PDB entry 6OKP | electron microscopy, 3.28 A resolution | chains D and M of the 14 polymer chains in the assembly

# Chain D
Molecule: Envelope glycoprotein gp120
From: Human immunodeficiency virus 1
Reference sequence: B3UES2 (B3UES2_9HIV1); the construct lacks a stretch of the UniProt sequence and is renumbered around it, so the offset changes along the chain: 31-139 = UniProt 29-137; 152-185 = UniProt 154-187; 187-309 = UniProt 196-318; 312-321 = UniProt 319-328; 3 more segments
Sequence (516 residues; each row starts with the number of its first residue; note: 19 numbers in that range are skipped by the numbering (no residue carries them; nothing is unmodelled there); a row labelled like 139A-139P holds insertion residues (139A, then the next letters in order); numbers below 1 keep their minus sign (Met-4 is residue -4)):
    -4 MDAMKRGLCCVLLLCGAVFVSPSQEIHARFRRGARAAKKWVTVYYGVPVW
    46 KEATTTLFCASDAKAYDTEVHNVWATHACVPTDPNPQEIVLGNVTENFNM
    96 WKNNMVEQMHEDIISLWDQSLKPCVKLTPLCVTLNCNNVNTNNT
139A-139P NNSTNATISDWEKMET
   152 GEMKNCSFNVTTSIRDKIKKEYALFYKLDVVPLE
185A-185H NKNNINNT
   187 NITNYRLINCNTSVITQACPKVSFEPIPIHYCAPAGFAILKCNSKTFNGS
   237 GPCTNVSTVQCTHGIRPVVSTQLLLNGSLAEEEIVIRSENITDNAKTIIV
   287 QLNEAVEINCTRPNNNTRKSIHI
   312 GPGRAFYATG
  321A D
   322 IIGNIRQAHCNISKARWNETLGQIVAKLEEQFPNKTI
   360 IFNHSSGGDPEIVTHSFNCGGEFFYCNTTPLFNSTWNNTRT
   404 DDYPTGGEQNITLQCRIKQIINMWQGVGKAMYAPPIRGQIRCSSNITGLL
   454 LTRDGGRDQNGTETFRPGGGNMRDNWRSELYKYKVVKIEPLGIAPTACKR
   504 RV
Disordered / not traced: -4 to 31, 139A-139P, 185A-185H
Sequence notes: expression tag (-4 to 30); conflict Cys501 (Ala505 in B3UES2)
Cystine bridges: Cys54-Cys74, Cys119-Cys205, Cys126-Cys196, Cys296-Cys331, Cys378-Cys445
Covalently attached groups: N-acetylglucosamine (NAG) linked to Asn88, Asn156, Asn160, Asn197, Asn234, Asn241, Asn276, Asn301, Asn332, Asn339, Asn355, Asn362, Asn386, Asn396, Asn413; glycan linked to Asn262, Asn295, Asn392, Asn448
Reported in the primary citation:
  - post-translational modification sites: Asn262, Asn295, Asn332, Asn448

# Chain M
Molecule: SF12 Heavy Chain
From: Homo sapiens
Reference sequence: S6B291 (S6B291_HUMAN); residues 103-220 here correspond to UniProt positions 126-243 (UniProt number = residue number + 23)
Sequence (241 residues; each row starts with the number of its first residue; a row labelled like 82A-82C holds insertion residues (82A, then the next letters in order)):
     1 QVQLQESGPGLVKPSETLSVTCRVSGGSLDLYYWSWIRQPPGKGLQWIGF
    51 VY
   52A F
    53 DGSYGDYDPSLRSRVTISADMSKNQISLRL
82A-82C KSV
    83 TPADTAVYYCARLGPGGI
100A-100M FDRWTGHYGDKWL
   101 DPWGQGTLVTVSSASTKGPSVFPLAPSSKSTSGGTAALGCLVKDYFPEPV
   151 TVSWNSGALTSGVHTFPAVLQSSGLYSLSSVVTVPSSSLGTQTYICNVNH
   201 KPSNTKVDKRVEPKSCDKTHHHHH
Disordered / not traced: 115-224
Sequence notes: expression tag (221-224)
Cystine bridges: Cys22-Cys92

# Chain D / chain M interface
Residue-residue contacts - 11 pairs, chain D then chain M:
  Asp57(D) with Trp100D(M)
  Lys59(D) with Arg100C(M); Trp100D(M), hydrogen bond (side chain-backbone)
  Ala60(D) with Trp100D(M), hydrophobic
  Ile213(D) with Trp100D(M), hydrophobic
  Pro214(D) with Trp100D(M)
  Arg252(D) with Asp100B(M), salt bridge
  Arg444(D) with Asp30(M), salt bridge; Phe52A(M); Met73(M)
  Asn448(D) with Phe100A(M)
Other interface residues (no listed pair), chain D (10 interface residues in all): Glu293, Asn295
Other interface residues (no listed pair), chain M (10 interface residues in all): Leu31, Asp53, Thr100E
The authors on this interface:
  - residue pairs: Lys59(D)-Arg100C(M), Arg252(D)-Asp100B(M) (hydrogen bond), Arg444(D)-Asp30(M)
  - epitope / paratope residues, chain D: Lys59(D), Arg252(D), Asn295(D), Arg444(D)
  - epitope / paratope residues, chain M: Asp30(M), Asp100B(M), Arg100C(M), Trp100D(M)

# In short
Chain D and chain M each contribute 10 residues to their interface; the contacts include 1 hydrogen bond and 2
salt bridges. Polar contacts include Arg252(D)-Asp100B(M), Arg444(D)-Asp30(M) and Lys59(D)-Trp100D(M). The
paper describes contacts between Lys59(D) and Arg100C(M) and Arg444(D) and Asp30(M); a hydrogen bond between
Arg252(D) and Asp100B(M). From the paper: epitope/paratope residues Lys59(D), Arg252(D) and Asp30(M) among
others; modification sites Asn262(D), Asn295(D) and Asn332(D) among others.
Here chain D is Envelope glycoprotein gp120 (Human immunodeficiency virus 1) and chain M is SF12 Heavy Chain
(Homo sapiens). Entry 6OKP (B41 SOSIP.664 in complex with the silent-face antibody SF12 and V3-targeting
antibody 10-1074) was determined by electron microscopy, deposited together with 6OKQ.
